2VS8 - chains A and C of the 5 polymer chains in the assembly; structure by X-ray diffraction, 2.10 A resolution.

# Chain A
Molecule: Homing endonuclease I-dmoi
Organism: Desulfurococcus mobilis
Notes: EC 3.1.-.-
UniProt: P21505 (DMO1_DESMO); numbering as in UniProt (aligned over 2-188)
Sequence (200 residues; each row starts with the number of its first residue; numbering starts at 0):
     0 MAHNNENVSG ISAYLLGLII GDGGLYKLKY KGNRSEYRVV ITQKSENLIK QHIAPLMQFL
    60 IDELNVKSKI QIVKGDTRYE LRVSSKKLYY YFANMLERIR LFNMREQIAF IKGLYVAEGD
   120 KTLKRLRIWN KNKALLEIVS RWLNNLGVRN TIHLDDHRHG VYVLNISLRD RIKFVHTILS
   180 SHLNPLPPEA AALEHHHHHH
Not modelled in the structure: 0-4, 188-199
Ion coordination: Mn2+ site 1: Gly20, Glu117 (shared with DG15(C) of chain C; 1 residue of chain D); Mn2+ site 2: Asp21, Ala116 (shared with 1 residue of chain B; 1 residue of chain E)
Curated features (UniProtKB/Swiss-Prot):
  - active site: Asp21, Glu117
What the authors report for this chain:
  - Mn2+ coordination: Gly20, Asp21, Ala116, Glu117
  - catalytic residues: Asp21, Glu117
  - binding site for the 14-nt DNA strand: Arg157
  - mutagenesis - I52F/L95Q, I52F/A92T/F101C: increased catalytic activity on 37  degC (citing earlier work)
  - specificity-determining residues: Arg33, Glu35

# Chain C
Molecule: 11-nt DNA strand
Sequence (11 nucleotides; each row starts with the number of its first residue):
    15 GTTCCGGCGC G
Ion coordination: Mn2+: DG15 (shared with Gly20(A), Glu117(A) of chain A; 1 residue of chain D)

# Chain A / chain C interface
Residue-residue contacts - 19 pairs, chain A then chain C:
  Gly20(A) with DG15(C), phosphate contact
  Asp21(A) with DG15(C), sugar contact
  Gly22(A) with DG15(C), sugar contact; DT16(C), phosphate contact
  Tyr25(A) with DG15(C), sugar contact; DT16(C), hydrogen bond to the phosphate; DT17(C), base contact
  Tyr29(A) with DC18(C), hydrogen bond to the base; DC19(C), hydrogen bond to the base
  Lys30(A) with DG20(C), salt bridge to the phosphate
  Arg33(A) with DG20(C), base contact; DG21(C), hydrogen bond to the base; DC22(C), base contact
  Arg37(A) with DT17(C), hydrogen bond to the base; DC18(C), base contact
  Thr41(A) with DG15(C), base contact
  Arg77(A) with DG15(C), hydrogen bond to the base; DT16(C), hydrogen bond to the base
  Glu117(A) with DG15(C), phosphate contact
Other interface residues (no listed pair), chain A (16 interface residues in all): Gly23, Leu27, Glu35, Val39, Glu79

# Summary
16 residues of chain A and 8 residues of chain C are in contact; the contacts include 7 hydrogen bonds and 1
salt bridge. Polar contacts include Tyr29(A)-DC18(C), Tyr29(A)-DC19(C) and Arg33(A)-DG21(C). From the paper:
catalytic residues Asp21(A) and Glu117(A); I52F/L95Q and I52F/A92T/F101C of chain A increase catalytic
activity on 37  degC.
Here chain A is Homing endonuclease I-dmoi (Desulfurococcus mobilis) and chain C is an 11-nt DNA strand. Entry
2VS8 (The crystal structure of I-DmoI in complex with DNA and Mn) was determined by X-ray diffraction,
deposited together with 2VS7.
